7EA3 - chains G and L of the 24 polymer chains in the assembly; structure by electron microscopy, 4.31 A resolution (low resolution: residue-level contacts below are approximate; hydrogen-bond / salt-bridge calls are withheld).

# Chain G
Protein: Trafficking protein particle complex subunit 31
Organism: Saccharomyces cerevisiae (strain ATCC 204508 / S288c)
Reference sequence: Q03337 (TRS31_YEAST); residues 1-283 here = UniProt positions 1-283
Amino-acid sequence (283 residues; row label = number of the first residue in the row):
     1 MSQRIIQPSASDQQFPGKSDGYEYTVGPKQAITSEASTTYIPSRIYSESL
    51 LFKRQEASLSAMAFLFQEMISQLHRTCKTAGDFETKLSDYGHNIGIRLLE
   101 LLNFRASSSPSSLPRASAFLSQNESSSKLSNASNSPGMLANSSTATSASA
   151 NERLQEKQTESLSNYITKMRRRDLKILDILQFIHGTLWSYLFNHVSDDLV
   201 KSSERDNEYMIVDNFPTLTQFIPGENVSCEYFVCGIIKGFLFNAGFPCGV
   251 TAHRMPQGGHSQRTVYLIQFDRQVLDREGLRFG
Disordered / not traced: 1-24, 109-162, 281-283
Sequence notes: conflict Ser-108 (Val in Q03337)

# Chain L
Protein: GTP-binding protein YPT32/YPT11
Organism: Saccharomyces cerevisiae (strain ATCC 204508 / S288c)
Reference sequence: P51996 (YPT32_YEAST); residues 1-222 here = UniProt positions 1-222
Amino-acid sequence (222 residues; each row starts with the number of its first residue):
     1 MSNEDYGYDYDYLFKIVLIGDSGVGKSNLLSRFTTDEFNIESKSTIGVEF
    51 ATRTIEVENKKIKAQIWDTAGQERYRAITSAYYRGAVGALIVYDISKSSS
   101 YENCNHWLTELRENADDNVAVGLIGNKSDLAHLRAVPTDEAKNFAMENQM
   151 LFTETSALNSDNVDKAFRELIVAIFQMVSKHQVDLSGSGTNNMGSNGAPK
   201 GPTISLTPAPKEDKKKKSSNCC
Disordered / not traced: 1-6, 201-222

# How chain G and chain L interact
Contacting residue pairs (37; chain G residue first):
  Ser-71(G) with His-181(L)
  His-74(G) with His-181(L); Gln-182(L); Val-183(L)
  Arg-75(G) with His-181(L)
  Lys-78(G) with Val-183(L)
  Thr-79(G) with Val-183(L)
  Ala-80(G) with Asp-184(L)
  Gln-181(G) with Pro-199(L); Lys-200(L)
  Leu-199(G) with Ala-198(L); Pro-199(L)
  Val-200(G) with Asn-196(L); Ala-198(L)
  Lys-201(G) with Asn-196(L); Gly-197(L); Pro-199(L)
  Ser-203(G) with Ser-195(L); Asn-196(L); Gly-197(L)
  Glu-204(G) with Met-193(L); Gly-194(L); Ser-195(L)
  Arg-205(G) with Asn-192(L); Met-193(L); Gly-194(L)
  Met-210(G) with Asn-192(L)
  Asn-226(G) with Leu-185(L); Ser-186(L); Gly-187(L)
  His-253(G) with Gly-189(L); Thr-190(L); Asn-191(L)
  Met-255(G) with Asn-191(L); Asn-192(L)
  Leu-267(G) with Asn-191(L); Asn-192(L)
Other interface residues (no listed pair), chain G (19 interface residues in all): Cys-77
Other interface residues (no listed pair), chain L (20 interface residues in all): Lys-180

# Summary
Chain G and chain L form an interface of 19 and 20 residues respectively.
Chain G is Trafficking protein particle complex subunit 31 and chain L is GTP-binding protein YPT32/YPT11,
both from Saccharomyces cerevisiae (strain ATCC 204508 / S288c); the structure, Intact Ypt32-TRAPPII (dimer),
was determined by electron microscopy together with 7E2C, 7E2D, 7E8S, 7E8T, 7E93 and 7E94 from the same study.
